PDB entry 2I0D | X-ray diffraction, 1.95 A resolution | chains A and B

[Chain A (and B)]
Molecule: Protease
Organism: Human immunodeficiency virus 1
Notes: chain B of this document is another copy of the same molecule, construct and numbering; everything in this record applies to it too
UniProtKB: O38732 (O38732_9HIV1); numbering as in UniProt (aligned over 1-99)
Amino-acid sequence (99 residues; numbered 1 to 99; the number before each row is that of its first residue):
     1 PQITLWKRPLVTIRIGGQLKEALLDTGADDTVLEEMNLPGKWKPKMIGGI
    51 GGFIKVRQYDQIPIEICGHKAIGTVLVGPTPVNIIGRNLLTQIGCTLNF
Differences from the reference sequence: engineered mutation Lys7 (Gln in O38732)
Small-molecule neighbours: MUT ((5S)-3-(3-acetylphenyl)-N-[(1S,2R)-1-benzyl-2-hydroxy-3-{isobutyl[(4-methoxyphenyl)sulfonyl]amino}propyl]-2-oxo-1,3-oxazolidine-5-carboxamide): Leu23, Asp25, Gly27, Ala28, Asp29, Gly48, Gly49, Ile50, Phe53, Val82, Ile84

[Chain A / chain B interface]
Contacting residue pairs (96; chain A residue first):
  Pro1(A) - Leu97(B)
  Pro1(A) - Asn98(B)
  Pro1(A) - Phe99(B)  hydrogen bond (backbone-backbone)
  Gln2(A) - Thr96(B)  hydrogen bond
  Gln2(A) - Leu97(B)
  Gln2(A) - Asn98(B)  hydrogen bond
  Ile3(A) - Thr96(B)
  Ile3(A) - Leu97(B)  hydrogen bond (backbone-backbone)
  Ile3(A) - Phe99(B)  hydrophobic
  Leu5(A) - Thr26(B)
  Leu5(A) - Arg87(B)  hydrogen bond (backbone-side chain)
  Leu5(A) - Thr91(B)
  Leu5(A) - Cys95(B)
  Trp6(A) - Arg87(B)
  Trp6(A) - Thr91(B)
  Lys7(A) - Arg87(B)
  Arg8(A) - Asp29(B)  salt bridge
  Arg8(A) - Arg87(B)
  Pro9(A) - Thr26(B)
  Pro9(A) - Arg87(B)
  Leu23(A) - Gly27(B)
  Leu24(A) - Thr26(B)  hydrogen bond (backbone-side chain)
  Leu24(A) - Gly27(B)
  Leu24(A) - Leu97(B)  hydrophobic
  Asp25(A) - Asp25(B)
  Asp25(A) - Thr26(B)
  Asp25(A) - Gly27(B)
  Thr26(A) - Leu5(B)
  Thr26(A) - Pro9(B)
  Thr26(A) - Leu24(B)  hydrogen bond (side chain-backbone)
  Thr26(A) - Asp25(B)
  Thr26(A) - Thr26(B)  hydrogen bond (side chain-backbone)
  Thr26(A) - Leu97(B)
  Gly27(A) - Leu23(B)
  Gly27(A) - Asp25(B)  hydrogen bond (backbone-side chain)
  Asp29(A) - Arg8(B)  salt bridge
  Gly48(A) - Ile50(B)
  Gly49(A) - Ile50(B)
  Ile50(A) - Ile47(B)  hydrophobic
  Ile50(A) - Gly49(B)
  Ile50(A) - Ile50(B)  hydrogen bond (backbone-backbone)
  Ile50(A) - Ile54(B)
  Gly51(A) - Ile50(B)  hydrogen bond (backbone-backbone)
  Gly51(A) - Gly51(B)
  Gly51(A) - Gly52(B)
  Gly52(A) - Ile50(B)
  Gly52(A) - Gly51(B)
  Ile54(A) - Ile50(B)  hydrophobic
  Ile54(A) - Gly51(B)
  His69(A) - Phe99(B)
  Thr80(A) - Ile50(B)
  Pro81(A) - Gly49(B)
  Pro81(A) - Ile50(B)
  Arg87(A) - Leu5(B)  hydrogen bond (side chain-backbone)
  Arg87(A) - Trp6(B)  hydrogen bond (side chain-backbone)
  Arg87(A) - Lys7(B)
  Arg87(A) - Arg8(B)
  Arg87(A) - Pro9(B)
  Leu90(A) - Leu5(B)  hydrophobic
  Thr91(A) - Leu5(B)
  Thr91(A) - Trp6(B)
  Ile93(A) - Phe99(B)
  Gly94(A) - Asn98(B)
  Gly94(A) - Phe99(B)
  Cys95(A) - Leu5(B)
  Cys95(A) - Leu97(B)  hydrophobic
  Cys95(A) - Asn98(B)
  Cys95(A) - Phe99(B)  hydrophobic
  Thr96(A) - Gln2(B)  hydrogen bond
  Thr96(A) - Ile3(B)
  Thr96(A) - Thr4(B)
  Thr96(A) - Thr96(B)
  Thr96(A) - Leu97(B)
  Thr96(A) - Asn98(B)  hydrogen bond (backbone-backbone)
  Leu97(A) - Pro1(B)
  Leu97(A) - Gln2(B)
  Leu97(A) - Ile3(B)  hydrogen bond (backbone-backbone)
  Leu97(A) - Pro9(B)  hydrophobic
  Leu97(A) - Leu24(B)
  Leu97(A) - Thr26(B)
  Leu97(A) - Cys95(B)  hydrophobic
  Leu97(A) - Thr96(B)
  Leu97(A) - Leu97(B)  hydrophobic
  Asn98(A) - Pro1(B)
  Asn98(A) - Gln2(B)  hydrogen bond
  Asn98(A) - Gly94(B)
  Asn98(A) - Cys95(B)
  Asn98(A) - Thr96(B)  hydrogen bond (backbone-backbone)
  Asn98(A) - Asn98(B)  hydrogen bond
  Phe99(A) - Pro1(B)  hydrogen bond (backbone-backbone)
  Phe99(A) - Ile3(B)  hydrophobic
  Phe99(A) - Cys67(B)  hydrophobic
  Phe99(A) - His69(B)
  Phe99(A) - Ile93(B)
  Phe99(A) - Gly94(B)
  Phe99(A) - Cys95(B)  hydrophobic
Also at the interface, not in a pair above, chain A (40 interface residues in all): Thr4, Val32, Ile47, Phe53, Ile66, Cys67, Ile84
Also at the interface, not in a pair above, chain B (37 interface residues in all): Gly48, Phe53, Thr80, Ile84, Leu90

[Summary]
The interface between chain A and chain B involves 40 residues on one side and 37 on the other; the contacts
include 20 hydrogen bonds and 2 salt bridges. Polar contacts include Arg8(A)-Asp29(B), Gln2(A)-Thr96(B) and
Gln2(A)-Asn98(B). Chain A binds compound MUT.
Chain A and chain B are both Protease (Human immunodeficiency virus 1); the structure, Crystal structure of
AD-81 complexed with wild type HIV-1 protease, was determined by X-ray diffraction (same publication as 2I0A).
